Entry 6PUZ (electron microscopy, 2.80 A resolution); this record covers chains B and C of the 6 polymer chains in the assembly.

# Chain B (and C)
Name: Chimeric Sso7d and HIV-1 integrase
From: Saccharolobus solfataricus (strain ATCC 35092 / DSM 1617 / JCM 11322 / P2)
Notes: chain C of this document is another copy of the same molecule, construct and numbering; everything in this record applies to it too
UniProtKB: chimeric construct of P39476, Q76353: residues -74 to -11 from P39476 (DN7D_SACS2) positions 1-64 (UniProt number = residue number + 75); residues 1-288 from Q76353 positions 1-288 (same numbers)
Sequence (383 residues; numbered -94 to 288; the number before each row is that of its first residue; numbers below 1 keep their minus sign (Met-94 is residue -94)):
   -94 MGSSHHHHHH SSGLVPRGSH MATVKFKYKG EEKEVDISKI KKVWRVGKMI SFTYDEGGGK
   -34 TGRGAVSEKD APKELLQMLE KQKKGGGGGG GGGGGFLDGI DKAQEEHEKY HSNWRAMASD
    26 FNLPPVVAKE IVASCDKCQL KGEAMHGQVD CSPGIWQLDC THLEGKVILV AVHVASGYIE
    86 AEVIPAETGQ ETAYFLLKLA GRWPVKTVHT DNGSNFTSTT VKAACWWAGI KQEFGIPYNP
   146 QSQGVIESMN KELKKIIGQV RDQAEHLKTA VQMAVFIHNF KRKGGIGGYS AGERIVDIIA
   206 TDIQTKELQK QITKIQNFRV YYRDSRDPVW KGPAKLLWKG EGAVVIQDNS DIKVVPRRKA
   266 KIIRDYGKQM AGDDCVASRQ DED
Disordered / not traced: -94 to 2, 45-56, 140-149, 229-234, 271-288 (chain C: -94 to 212, 278-288)
Construct notes: expression tag (-94 to -75); linker (-10 to 0)
UniProt features mapped onto this chain:
  - modified residue (N6-methyllysine): Lys-70, Lys-68, Lys-14, Lys-12, Lys-11
Ion coordination: Zn2+: His12, His16, Cys40, Cys43
What the authors report for this chain:
  - binding site for the ligand XXJ: Asn117, Tyr143

# Chain B / chain C interface
Contacting residue pairs - 15 pairs, chain B then chain C:
  Trp19(B) with Gln274(C)
  Asn27(B) with Gly277(C)
  Pro30(B) with Lys273(C); Gln274(C)
  Val31(B) with Gln274(C)
  Ala205(B) with Tyr271(C)
  Ile208(B) with Tyr271(C), hydrophobic
  Gln209(B) with Tyr271(C); Lys273(C); Gln274(C)
  Glu212(B) with Tyr271(C)
  Leu213(B) with Gln274(C)
  Gln216(B) with Gln274(C); Met275(C)
  Trp243(B) with Met275(C), hydrogen bond (side chain-backbone)
Other interface residues (no listed pair), chain B (12 interface residues in all): Pro29
Other interface residues (no listed pair), chain C (6 interface residues in all): Gly272

# In short
Chain B and chain C form an interface of 12 and 6 residues respectively; the contacts include 1 hydrogen bond.
Its one hydrogen-bonded contact is Trp243(B)-Met275(C). His12(B), His16(B), Cys40(B) and Cys43(B) form the
Zn2+ site. The paper reports a binding site for the ligand XXJ at Asn117(B) and Tyr143(B).
Chain B and chain C are both Chimeric Sso7d and HIV-1 integrase (Saccharolobus solfataricus (strain ATCC 35092
/ DSM 1617 / JCM 11322 / P2)); the structure, Structure of HIV cleaved synaptic complex (CSC) intasome bound
with magnesium and INSTI XZ446 (compound 4f), was determined by electron microscopy together with 6PUT, 6PUW,
6PUY and 6V3K from the same study.
